9BNF - chains D and F of the 6 polymer chains in the assembly; structure by electron microscopy, 3.33 A resolution.

# Chain D (and F)
Molecule: Spike glycoprotein
Source organism: Severe acute respiratory syndrome coronavirus 2
Notes: fragment: extracellular portion; chain F of this document is another copy of the same molecule, construct and numbering; everything in this record applies to it too
UniProtKB: P0DTC2 (SPIKE_SARS2); residues 1-1208 here = UniProt positions 1-1208
Chain sequence (1288 residues; numbered 1 to 1288; the number before each row is that of its first residue):
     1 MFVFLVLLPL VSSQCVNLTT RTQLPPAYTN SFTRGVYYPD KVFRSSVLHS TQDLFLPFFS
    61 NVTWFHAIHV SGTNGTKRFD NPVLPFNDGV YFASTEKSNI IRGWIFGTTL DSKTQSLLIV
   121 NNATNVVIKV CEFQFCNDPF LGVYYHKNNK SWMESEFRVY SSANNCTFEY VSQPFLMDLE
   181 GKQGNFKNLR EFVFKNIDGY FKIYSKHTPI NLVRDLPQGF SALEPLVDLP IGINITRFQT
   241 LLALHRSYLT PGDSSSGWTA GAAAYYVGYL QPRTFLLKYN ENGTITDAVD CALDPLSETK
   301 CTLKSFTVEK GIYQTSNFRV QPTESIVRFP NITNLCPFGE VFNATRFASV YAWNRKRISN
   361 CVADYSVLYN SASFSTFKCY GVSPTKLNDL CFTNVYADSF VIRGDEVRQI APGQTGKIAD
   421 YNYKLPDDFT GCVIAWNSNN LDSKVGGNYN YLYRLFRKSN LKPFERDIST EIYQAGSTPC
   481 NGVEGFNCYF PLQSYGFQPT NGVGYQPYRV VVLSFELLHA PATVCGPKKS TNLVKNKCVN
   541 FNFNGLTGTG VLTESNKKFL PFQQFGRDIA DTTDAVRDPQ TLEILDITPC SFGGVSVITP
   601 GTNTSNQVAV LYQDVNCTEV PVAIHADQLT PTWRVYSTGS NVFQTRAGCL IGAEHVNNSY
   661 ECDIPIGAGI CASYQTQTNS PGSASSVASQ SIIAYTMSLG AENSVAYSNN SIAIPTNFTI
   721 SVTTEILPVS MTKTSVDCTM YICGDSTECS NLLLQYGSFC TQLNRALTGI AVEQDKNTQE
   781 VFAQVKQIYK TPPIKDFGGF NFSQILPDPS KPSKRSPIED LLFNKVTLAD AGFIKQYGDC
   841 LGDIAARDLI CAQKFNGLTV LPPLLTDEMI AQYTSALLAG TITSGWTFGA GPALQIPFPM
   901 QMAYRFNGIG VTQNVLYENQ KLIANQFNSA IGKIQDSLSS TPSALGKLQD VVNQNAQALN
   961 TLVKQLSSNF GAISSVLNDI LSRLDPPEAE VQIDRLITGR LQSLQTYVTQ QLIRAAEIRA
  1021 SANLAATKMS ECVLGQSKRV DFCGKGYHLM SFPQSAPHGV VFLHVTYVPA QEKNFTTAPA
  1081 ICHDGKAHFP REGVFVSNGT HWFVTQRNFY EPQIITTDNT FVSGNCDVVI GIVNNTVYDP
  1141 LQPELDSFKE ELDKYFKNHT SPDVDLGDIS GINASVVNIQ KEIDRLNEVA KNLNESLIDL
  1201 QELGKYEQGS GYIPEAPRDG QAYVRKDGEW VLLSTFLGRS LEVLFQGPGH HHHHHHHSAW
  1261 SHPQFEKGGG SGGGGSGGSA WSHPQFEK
Unresolved in the structure: 1-26, 70-79, 144-164, 173-185, 246-262, 623-635, 677-688, 828-853, 1146-1288 (chain F: 1-26, 70-79, 144-164, 173-185, 246-262, 623-635, 677-688, 828-853, 1145-1288)
Differences from the reference sequence: engineered mutation G682 (Arg in P0DTC2), S683 (Arg in P0DTC2), S685 (Arg in P0DTC2), P817 (Phe in P0DTC2), P892 (Ala in P0DTC2), P899 (Ala in P0DTC2), P942 (Ala in P0DTC2), P986 (Lys in P0DTC2), P987 (Val in P0DTC2); expression tag (1209-1288)
Curated features (UniProtKB/Swiss-Prot):
  - region: N280 to C301 (Putative superantigen), R403 to D405 (Integrin-binding motif), N448 to F456 (Immunodominant HLA epitope recognized by the CD8+), P681, A684 (Putative superantigen), S816 to Y837 (Fusion peptide 1), K835 to F855 (Fusion peptide 2), D1163 to E1202 (Heptad repeat 2)
  - site: R815, S816 (Cleavage)
  - glycosylation: N17 (N-linked (GlcNAc...) (complex) asparagine), N61 (N-linked (GlcNAc...) (hybrid) asparagine), N74 (N-linked (GlcNAc...) (complex) asparagine), N122 (N-linked (GlcNAc...) (hybrid) asparagine), N149 (N-linked (GlcNAc...) (complex) asparagine), N165 (N-linked (GlcNAc...) (complex) asparagine), N234 (N-linked (GlcNAc...) (high mannose) asparagine), N282 (N-linked (GlcNAc...) (complex) asparagine), T323 (O-linked (GalNAc) threonine), S325 (O-linked (HexNAc...) serine), N331 (N-linked (GlcNAc...) (complex) asparagine), N343 (N-linked (GlcNAc...) (complex) asparagine), N603 (N-linked (GlcNAc...) (hybrid) asparagine), N616 (N-linked (GlcNAc...) (complex) asparagine), N657 (N-linked (GlcNAc...) (complex) asparagine), T676 (O-linked (GlcNAc...) threonine), T678 (O-linked (GlcNAc...) threonine), N709 (N-linked (GlcNAc...) (high mannose) asparagine), N717 (N-linked (GlcNAc...) (hybrid) asparagine), N801 (N-linked (GlcNAc...) (hybrid) asparagine) and 6 more in UniProt
  - natural variant: L5 (L5F: In strain: Iota/B.1.526), S13 (S13I: In strain: Epsilon/B.1.427/B.1.429), L18 (L18F: In strain: Beta/B.1.351, Gamma/P.1 and 1 more), T19 (T19I: In strain: Omicron/BQ.1.1, Omicron/XBB.1.5 and 1 more; T19R: In strain: Delta/B.1.617.2, Omicron/BA.2 and 4 more), T20 (T20N: In strain: Gamma/P.1), L24 to A27 (sequence variant, change not given here; In strain: Omicron/BA.2, Omicron/BA.2.12.1 and 6 more), P26 (P26S: In strain: Gamma/P.1), Q52 (Q52H: In strain: Omicron/EG.5.1), A67 (A67V: In strain: Eta/B.1.525, Omicron/BA.1), H69 to V70 (deletion: In strain: Alpha/B.1.1.7, Eta/B.1.525 and 5 more), G75 (G75V: In strain: Lambda/C.37), T76 (T76I: In strain: Lambda/C.37), 82 further natural variant entries in UniProt
  - mutagenesis: H69 to V70 (Increased incorporation of cleaved spike into virions), N121 (N121Q: Partial loss of biliverdin affinity), R190 (R190K: Partial loss of biliverdin affinity), N234 (N234Q: Increased resistance to neutralizing antibodies), N331 (N331Q: Reduced viral infectivity), N343 (N343Q: Reduced viral infectivity), L452 (L452R: Increased resistance to neutralizing antibodies. Decreases HLA binding to NF9 epitope. Increased binding affinity to human ACE2), Y453 (Y453F: Decreased HLA binding to NF9 epitope. Increased binding affinity to human ACE2), A475 (A475V: Increased resistance to neutralizing antibodies), V483 (V483A: Increased resistance to neutralizing antibodies), E484 (E484D: Increased replication in human TMEM106B overexpressing cells), F490 (F490L: Increased resistance to neutralizing antibodies and human covalescent sera neutralization), 12 further mutagenesis entries in UniProt
Cystine bridges: C131-C166, C291-C301, C336-C361, C379-C432, C391-C525, C480-C488, C617-C649, C662-C671, C738-C760, C743-C749, C1032-C1043, C1082-C1126
Covalently attached groups: N-acetylglucosamine (NAG) linked to N61, N122, N165, N234, N282, N331, N343, N616, N657, N709, N717, N801, N1074, N1098, N1134

# Interface between chain D and chain F
Contacting residue pairs (141; chain D residue first):
  Y38(D) - F562(F)  hydrophobic
  K41(D) - F562(F)
  K41(D) - Q563(F)
  K41(D) - Q564(F)  hydrogen bond (backbone-backbone)
  K41(D) - F565(F)
  V42(D) - Q563(F)  hydrogen bond (backbone-side chain)
  V42(D) - F565(F)
  V42(D) - R567(F)
  F43(D) - K557(F)
  F43(D) - K558(F)
  F43(D) - F559(F)  hydrophobic
  F43(D) - Q563(F)
  F43(D) - F565(F)  hydrogen bond (backbone-backbone)
  F43(D) - G566(F)
  F43(D) - R567(F)  hydrogen bond (backbone-backbone)
  H49(D) - D571(F)
  T167(D) - R357(F)
  F168(D) - N360(F)
  D198(D) - P521(F)
  G199(D) - P521(F)
  Y200(D) - P521(F)  hydrophobic
  E224(D) - F562(F)
  P225(D) - F562(F)  hydrophobic
  P230(D) - P521(F)  hydrophobic
  I231(D) - A520(F)
  N282(D) - K558(F)
  N282(D) - L560(F)
  G283(D) - L560(F)
  G283(D) - Q563(F)
  T284(D) - L560(F)
  D737(D) - N317(F)
  M740(D) - R319(F)
  M740(D) - F592(F)  hydrophobic
  Q755(D) - S968(F)  hydrogen bond (backbone-side chain)
  Q755(D) - N969(F)
  Q755(D) - F970(F)
  Q755(D) - G971(F)
  Y756(D) - S968(F)
  Y756(D) - F970(F)  hydrophobic
  G757(D) - Q965(F)
  G757(D) - S968(F)  hydrogen bond (backbone-side chain)
  S758(D) - Q965(F)  hydrogen bond (backbone-side chain)
  F759(D) - Q965(F)
  F759(D) - Q1002(F)
  F759(D) - S1003(F)
  F759(D) - T1006(F)
  Q762(D) - T961(F)
  Q762(D) - T1006(F)
  R765(D) - Q957(F)  hydrogen bond
  R765(D) - T961(F)
  Q784(D) - D1041(F)
  K786(D) - G700(F)
  K786(D) - K1045(F)
  Q787(D) - A701(F)
  Q787(D) - N703(F)
  I788(D) - L699(F)  hydrophobic
  I788(D) - A701(F)  hydrogen bond (backbone-backbone)
  I788(D) - E702(F)
  I788(D) - N703(F)  hydrogen bond (backbone-backbone)
  Y789(D) - N703(F)
  Y789(D) - V705(F)  hydrophobic
  K790(D) - E702(F)
  K790(D) - S704(F)
  P792(D) - Y707(F)  hydrophobic
  D796(D) - Y707(F)  hydrogen bond (backbone-side chain)
  D796(D) - N709(F)
  F797(D) - Y707(F)
  F855(D) - P589(F)  hydrophobic
  F855(D) - F592(F)  hydrophobic
  G857(D) - F592(F)
  L858(D) - F592(F)
  L861(D) - Q613(F)
  P863(D) - A668(F)  hydrogen bond (backbone-backbone)
  L864(D) - P665(F)  hydrophobic
  L864(D) - G667(F)
  L864(D) - A668(F)
  L864(D) - G669(F)  hydrogen bond (backbone-backbone)
  L865(D) - M697(F)  hydrophobic
  T866(D) - A668(F)
  T866(D) - G669(F)
  M869(D) - G669(F)
  M869(D) - L699(F)
  Q872(D) - L699(F)
  Y873(D) - L699(F)  hydrogen bond (side chain-backbone)
  T883(D) - V705(F)
  T883(D) - Y707(F)
  W886(D) - Y1047(F)
  A890(D) - G1046(F)
  A890(D) - Y1047(F)  hydrophobic
  A890(D) - P1069(F)
  G891(D) - K1045(F)
  P892(D) - P1069(F)
  P892(D) - E1072(F)
  A893(D) - V705(F)  hydrophobic
  L894(D) - A713(F)
  L894(D) - P715(F)
  Q895(D) - V705(F)
  Q895(D) - A706(F)
  Q895(D) - S711(F)
  Q895(D) - I712(F)
  Q895(D) - A713(F)  hydrogen bond (backbone-backbone)
  Q895(D) - N1074(F)
  I896(D) - Y707(F)
  I896(D) - S711(F)
  I896(D) - I712(F)  hydrophobic
  P897(D) - Y707(F)  hydrophobic
  P897(D) - N709(F)
  P897(D) - N710(F)
  P897(D) - S711(F)
  F898(D) - Y707(F)
  M900(D) - T1077(F)  hydrogen bond
  M900(D) - A1078(F)
  M900(D) - P1079(F)
  Y904(D) - V1094(F)
  Y904(D) - R1107(F)
  N907(D) - R1107(F)
  Q913(D) - P1090(F)
  Q913(D) - R1107(F)
  N914(D) - F1089(F)
  N914(D) - S1123(F)  hydrogen bond
  Y917(D) - P1079(F)
  Y917(D) - F1089(F)  hydrophobic
  E918(D) - S1123(F)  hydrogen bond
  E918(D) - G1124(F)
  E918(D) - V1128(F)
  Q920(D) - I1130(F)
  V963(D) - A570(F)
  S967(D) - D571(F)
  N978(D) - T547(F)
  D994(D) - R995(F)  salt bridge
  Q1002(D) - Q1002(F)  hydrogen bond
  Q1005(D) - T1006(F)
  L1012(D) - Q1010(F)
  I1013(D) - I1013(F)  hydrophobic
  S1030(D) - V1040(F)
  S1030(D) - D1041(F)
  E1031(D) - R1039(F)  salt bridge
  E1031(D) - V1040(F)
  G1035(D) - V1040(F)
  R1039(D) - R1039(F)
  E1111(D) - S1123(F)  hydrogen bond
Other interface residues (no listed pair), chain D (94 interface residues in all): D40, R44, V47, C166, D745, K854, T859, P862, T887, G889, T912, N960, K964, D979, T1009, L1034
Other interface residues (no listed pair), chain F (91 interface residues in all): S359, T523, T549, D568, I569, D614, A647, C671, S708, T1009, F1042, V1068, R1091, G1093, F1121, V1129

# Overview
94 residues of chain D face 91 of chain F across their interface, with 20 hydrogen bonds and 2 salt bridges.
Polar contacts include D994(D)-R995(F), E1031(D)-R1039(F) and V42(D)-Q563(F). Covalently linked
N-acetylglucosamine: at N61(D), N122(D), N165(D), N234(D), N282(D) and N331(D) and 9 more.
Chain D and chain F are both Spike glycoprotein (Severe acute respiratory syndrome coronavirus 2); the
structure, SARS-CoV-2 spike HexaPro protein in complex with T5A trimeric antagonist, was determined by
electron microscopy (same publication as 9BNB, 9BNC, 9BND, 9BNE and 9BNG).
